4XBV - chains A and B; structure by X-ray diffraction, 1.80 A resolution.

[Chain A (and B)]
Molecule: Ribonuleotide reductase small subunit
Source organism: Geobacillus kaustophilus (strain HTA426)
Notes: EC 1.17.4.1; chain B of this document is another copy of the same molecule, construct and numbering; everything in this record applies to it too
UniProt: Q5KW80 (Q5KW80_GEOKA); numbering as in UniProt (aligned over 1-302)
Chain sequence (316 residues; each row starts with the number of its first residue; numbers below 1 keep their minus sign (Met-13 is residue -13)):
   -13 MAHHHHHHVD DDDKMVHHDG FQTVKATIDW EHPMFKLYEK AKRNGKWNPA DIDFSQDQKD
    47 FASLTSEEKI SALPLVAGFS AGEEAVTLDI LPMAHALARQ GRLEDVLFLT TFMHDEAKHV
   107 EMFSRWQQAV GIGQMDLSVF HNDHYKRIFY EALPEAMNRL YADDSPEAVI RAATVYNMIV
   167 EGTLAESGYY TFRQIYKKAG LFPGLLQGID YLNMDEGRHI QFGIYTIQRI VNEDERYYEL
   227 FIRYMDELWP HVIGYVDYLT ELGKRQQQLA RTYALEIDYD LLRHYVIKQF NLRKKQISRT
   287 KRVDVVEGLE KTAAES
Unresolved in the structure: -13 to 1, 287-302 (chain B: -13 to 1, 288-302)
Differences from the reference sequence: initiating methionine (-13); expression tag (-12 to 0)
Bound ions: Fe2+ site 1: Glu69, Glu102, His105, Glu202 (together with palmitic acid); Fe2+ site 2: Glu102, Glu167, Glu202, His205 (together with palmitic acid); Fe2+ site 3 near His130 (its only coordinating residue here)
Residues lining bound ligands: palmitic acid: Leu61, Gly64, Phe65, Gly68, Glu69, Val72, Glu102, His105, Phe135, Val166, Glu167, Leu170, Ala171, Ser173, Gly174, Thr177, Glu202, His205, Tyr241, Val242, Leu245, Thr246, Tyr265, Leu268, Val272
What the authors report for this chain:
  - Fe2+ coordination: Glu69, Glu102, His105, Glu167, Glu202, His205
  - contacts within the chain: Val72-Tyr162 (hydrogen bond)

[Interface between chain A and chain B]
Pairs across the interface (131; chain A residue first):
  Val2(A) with Pro140(B)
  His3(A) with Tyr136(B); Glu137(B); Glu141(B), salt bridge
  His4(A) with Leu74(B); Asp75(B), salt bridge; Phe135(B); Tyr136(B), hydrogen bond (backbone-backbone); Pro140(B)
  Asp5(A) with Tyr136(B)
  Gly6(A) with Tyr136(B)
  Phe7(A) with Ala67(B), hydrophobic; Glu70(B); Ala71(B), hydrophobic; Tyr136(B), hydrophobic
  Gln8(A) with Glu70(B), hydrogen bond (backbone-side chain)
  Thr9(A) with Ser66(B), hydrogen bond (side chain-backbone); Glu70(B), hydrogen bond; Val106(B); Ser110(B); Gln113(B)
  Val10(A) with Ala63(B); Ser66(B); Ala67(B); Met121(B); Asp122(B); Leu123(B), hydrogen bond (backbone-backbone); Ser124(B); His127(B)
  Lys11(A) with Met121(B); Asp122(B); Ser124(B)
  Ala12(A) with Gly119(B)
  Thr13(A) with Ser110(B); Gln114(B); Gly119(B)
  Ile14(A) with Glu107(B); Ser110(B), hydrogen bond (backbone-side chain)
  Trp16(A) with Ser110(B); Arg111(B); Gln114(B), hydrogen bond
  Phe21(A) with Arg111(B)
  Tyr24(A) with His100(B); Ala103(B); Lys104(B); Glu107(B), hydrogen bond
  Glu25(A) with Ala36(B); Glu107(B); Arg111(B), salt bridge
  Lys28(A) with Asn34(B), hydrogen bond; His100(B); Glu107(B), salt bridge
  Arg29(A) with Asn34(B); Ala36(B); Asp37(B), salt bridge
  Lys32(A) with Lys32(B), hydrogen bond (side chain-backbone)
  Asn34(A) with Lys28(B), hydrogen bond; Arg29(B)
  Ala36(A) with Glu25(B); Arg29(B)
  Asp37(A) with Arg29(B), salt bridge
  Ala63(A) with Val10(B)
  Ser66(A) with Thr9(B), hydrogen bond (backbone-side chain); Val10(B)
  Ala67(A) with Phe7(B), hydrophobic; Val10(B)
  Glu70(A) with Phe7(B); Gln8(B), hydrogen bond (side chain-backbone); Thr9(B), hydrogen bond; Leu89(B)
  Ala71(A) with Phe7(B), hydrophobic
  Leu74(A) with His4(B); Ala84(B), hydrophobic
  Asp75(A) with His4(B), salt bridge
  Leu77(A) with Ala80(B); His81(B)
  Ala80(A) with Leu77(B)
  His81(A) with Leu77(B); Tyr147(B), hydrogen bond
  Ala84(A) with Leu74(B), hydrophobic
  Leu93(A) with Ala103(B), hydrophobic
  Thr96(A) with Met99(B); His100(B), hydrogen bond; Ala103(B)
  Thr97(A) with His100(B)
  Met99(A) with Thr96(B); Met99(B), hydrophobic
  His100(A) with Tyr24(B); Lys28(B); Thr96(B), hydrogen bond; Thr97(B)
  Ala103(A) with Tyr24(B); Leu93(B), hydrophobic; Thr96(B)
  Lys104(A) with Tyr24(B)
  Val106(A) with Thr9(B)
  Glu107(A) with Ile14(B); Tyr24(B), hydrogen bond; Glu25(B); Lys28(B), salt bridge
  Ser110(A) with Thr9(B); Thr13(B); Ile14(B), hydrogen bond (side chain-backbone); Trp16(B)
  Arg111(A) with Trp16(B); Phe21(B); Glu25(B), salt bridge
  Gln113(A) with Thr9(B), hydrogen bond (side chain-backbone)
  Gln114(A) with Thr13(B); Trp16(B), hydrogen bond
  Gly119(A) with Ala12(B); Thr13(B)
  Met121(A) with Val10(B); Lys11(B)
  Asp122(A) with Val10(B); Lys11(B)
  Leu123(A) with Val10(B), hydrogen bond (backbone-backbone)
  Ser124(A) with Val10(B); Lys11(B)
  His127(A) with Val10(B)
  Phe135(A) with His4(B)
  Tyr136(A) with His3(B); His4(B), hydrogen bond (backbone-backbone); Asp5(B); Phe7(B), hydrophobic
  Glu137(A) with His3(B)
  Pro140(A) with Val2(B); His4(B)
  Glu141(A) with His3(B), salt bridge
  Tyr147(A) with His81(B), hydrogen bond; Tyr147(B), hydrophobic
Also at the interface, not in a pair above, chain A (65 interface residues in all): Pro35, Thr73, Leu89, Val92, Gln120, Asn144
Also at the interface, not in a pair above, chain B (66 interface residues in all): Gly6, Trp33, Pro35, Thr73, Val92, Gln120, Asn144

[In short]
65 residues of chain A face 66 of chain B across their interface, with 24 hydrogen bonds and 10 salt bridges.
Among the polar pairs are His3(A)-Glu141(B), His4(A)-Asp75(B) and Glu25(A)-Arg111(B). Chain A binds palmitic
acid. From the paper: Fe2+ coordination by Glu69(A), Glu102(A) and His105(A) among others; contacts within the
chain involving Tyr162(A) and Val72(A).
Both chains are Ribonuleotide reductase small subunit (Geobacillus kaustophilus (strain HTA426)). Entry 4XBV
(R2-like ligand-binding oxidase with anaerobically reconstituted diiron cofactor) was determined by X-ray
diffraction (same publication as 4XB9, 4XBW, 5DCO, 5DCR and 5DCS).
